7A4F - chains BF and EB of the 120 polymer chains in the assembly; structure by electron microscopy, 3.50 A resolution.

# Chain BF (and EB)
Molecule: Antitermination protein N, 6,7-dimethyl-8-ribityllumazine synthase
Source organism: Escherichia virus lambda
Notes: EC 2.5.1.78; chain EB of this document is another copy of the same molecule, construct and numbering; everything in this record applies to it too
Reference sequence: chimeric construct of P03045, O66529: residues 7-23 from P03045 (REGN_LAMBD) positions 6-22 (UniProt number = residue number - 1); residues 32-101 from O66529 positions 85-154 (UniProt number = residue number + 53); residues 114-197 from O66529 positions 1-84 (UniProt number = residue number - 113)
Chain sequence (197 residues; each row starts with the number of its first residue):
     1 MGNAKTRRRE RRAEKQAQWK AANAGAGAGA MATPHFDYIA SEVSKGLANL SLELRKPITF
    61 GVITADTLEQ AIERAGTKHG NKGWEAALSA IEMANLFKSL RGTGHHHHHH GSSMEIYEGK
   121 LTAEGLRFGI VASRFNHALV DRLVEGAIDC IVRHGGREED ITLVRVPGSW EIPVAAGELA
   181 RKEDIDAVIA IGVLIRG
Unresolved in the structure: 1-31, 103-112, 197 (chain EB: 1-33, 103-112)
Differences from the reference sequence: cloning artifact (1-6); linker (24-31, 102-113); engineered mutation E115 (Gln2 in O66529)
UniProt features mapped onto this chain:
  - active site: H35 (Proton donor)
  - binding site ((2S)-2-hydroxy-3-oxobutyl phosphate): A32, T33, R74
  - binding site (5-amino-6-(D-ribitylamino)uracil): F60, K82, F135, N136, S169 to E171, V193 to I195

# Interface between chain BF and chain EB
Residue-residue contacts - 14 pairs, chain BF then chain EB:
  T77(BF) - H79(EB)
  H79(BF) - K78(EB)
  H79(BF) - H79(EB)
  G80(BF) - H79(EB)
  E85(BF) - K78(EB)  salt bridge
  E92(BF) - R153(EB)  salt bridge
  K120(BF) - V152(EB)  hydrogen bond (side chain-backbone)
  K120(BF) - R153(EB)
  L121(BF) - R153(EB)  hydrogen bond (backbone-backbone)
  L121(BF) - H154(EB)
  T122(BF) - H154(EB)
  R153(BF) - L121(EB)
  H154(BF) - L121(EB)
  H154(BF) - H154(EB)  hydrogen bond
Also at the interface, not in a pair above, chain EB (12 interface residues in all): W84, E92, E118, K120, T122, G155

# In short
Chain BF and chain EB form an interface of 10 and 12 residues respectively, with 3 hydrogen bonds and 2 salt
bridges. Among the polar pairs are E85(BF)-K78(EB), E92(BF)-R153(EB) and K120(BF)-V152(EB).
Both chains are Antitermination protein N, 6,7-dimethyl-8-ribityllumazine synthase (Escherichia virus lambda).
Entry 7A4F (Aquifex aeolicus lumazine synthase-derived nucleocapsid variant NC-1 (120-mer)) was determined by
electron microscopy, deposited together with 7A4G, 7A4H, 7A4I and 7A4J.
